PDB entry 9C68 | X-ray diffraction, 1.82 A resolution | chains B and C of the 3 polymer chains in the assembly

Chain B:
Molecule: Adenosine deaminase domain-containing protein
Source organism: Bacteroidales bacterium
Reference sequence: A0A3C0QUR5 (A0A3C0QUR5_9BACT); residue numbers follow UniProt; this construct covers 1-185
Amino-acid sequence (185 residues; row label = number of the first residue in the row):
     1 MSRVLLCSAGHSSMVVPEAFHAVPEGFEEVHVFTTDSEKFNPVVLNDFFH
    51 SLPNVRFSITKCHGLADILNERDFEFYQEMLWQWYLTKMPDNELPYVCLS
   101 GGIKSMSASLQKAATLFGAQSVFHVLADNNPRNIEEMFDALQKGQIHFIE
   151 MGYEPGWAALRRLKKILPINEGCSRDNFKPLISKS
Disordered / not traced: 1, 169-185
What the authors report for this chain:
  - binding site for the 6-nt RNA strand (chain C): His11, Ser12, Thr35, Asp67, Lys104, Asp128, Asn130
  - mutagenesis - R161D, K165D: decreased growth

Chain C:
Molecule: 6-nt RNA strand
Sequence (6 nucleotides; row label = number of the first residue in the row):
     1 AAAAAA

Interface between chain B and chain C:
Residue-residue contacts - 33 pairs, chain B then chain C:
  Gly10(B) - A4(C)  base contact
  Gly10(B) - A5(C)  phosphate contact
  His11(B) - A4(C)  hydrogen bond to the sugar
  Ser12(B) - A5(C)  hydrogen bond to the phosphate
  Met14(B) - A5(C)  base contact
  Val15(B) - A5(C)  sugar contact
  Glu18(B) - A5(C)  hydrogen bond to the base
  Thr35(B) - A4(C)  hydrogen bond to the base
  Ser37(B) - A4(C)  base contact
  Ala66(B) - A4(C)  hydrogen bond to the base
  Asp67(B) - A3(C)  base contact
  Asp67(B) - A4(C)  hydrogen bond to the base
  Leu69(B) - A3(C)  base contact
  Ser100(B) - A5(C)  sugar contact
  Gly101(B) - A5(C)  phosphate contact
  Gly102(B) - A4(C)  phosphate contact
  Gly102(B) - A5(C)  hydrogen bond to the phosphate
  Ile103(B) - A3(C)  phosphate contact
  Ile103(B) - A4(C)  base contact
  Lys104(B) - A1(C)  hydrogen bond to the phosphate
  Lys104(B) - A2(C)  hydrogen bond to the phosphate
  Lys104(B) - A3(C)  salt bridge to the phosphate
  Met106(B) - A4(C)  base contact
  His124(B) - A5(C)  hydrogen bond to the phosphate
  His124(B) - A6(C)  phosphate contact
  Val125(B) - A5(C)  base contact
  Leu126(B) - A6(C)  sugar contact
  Ala127(B) - A5(C)  base contact
  Ala127(B) - A6(C)  base contact
  Asp128(B) - A6(C)  base contact
  Asn130(B) - A5(C)  base contact
  Pro131(B) - A5(C)  hydrogen bond to the base
  His147(B) - A6(C)  base contact

In short:
25 residues of chain B face 6 of chain C across their interface; the contacts include 11 hydrogen bonds and 1
salt bridge. Among the polar pairs are Glu18(B)-A5(C), Thr35(B)-A4(C) and Ala66(B)-A4(C). The paper reports a
binding site for the 6-nt RNA strand (chain C) at His11(B), Ser12(B) and Thr35(B) among others; R161D and
K165D of chain B reduce growth.
Chain B is Adenosine deaminase domain-containing protein (Bacteroidales bacterium) and chain C is a 6-nt RNA
strand; the structure, The CRISPR associated CARF-adenosine deaminase Cad1-CARF in the cA6 bound form, was
determined by X-ray diffraction, deposited together with 9C69 and 9C77.
